Entry 8DM6 (electron microscopy, 2.77 A resolution); this record covers chains A and D.

[Chain A]
Protein: Spike glycoprotein
Source organism: Severe acute respiratory syndrome coronavirus 2
UniProtKB: P0DTC2 (SPIKE_SARS2); aligned to UniProt positions 1-1205 over residues 4-1208 (the alignment contains insertions or deletions, so no single offset holds)
Sequence (1285 residues; row label = number of the first residue in the row):
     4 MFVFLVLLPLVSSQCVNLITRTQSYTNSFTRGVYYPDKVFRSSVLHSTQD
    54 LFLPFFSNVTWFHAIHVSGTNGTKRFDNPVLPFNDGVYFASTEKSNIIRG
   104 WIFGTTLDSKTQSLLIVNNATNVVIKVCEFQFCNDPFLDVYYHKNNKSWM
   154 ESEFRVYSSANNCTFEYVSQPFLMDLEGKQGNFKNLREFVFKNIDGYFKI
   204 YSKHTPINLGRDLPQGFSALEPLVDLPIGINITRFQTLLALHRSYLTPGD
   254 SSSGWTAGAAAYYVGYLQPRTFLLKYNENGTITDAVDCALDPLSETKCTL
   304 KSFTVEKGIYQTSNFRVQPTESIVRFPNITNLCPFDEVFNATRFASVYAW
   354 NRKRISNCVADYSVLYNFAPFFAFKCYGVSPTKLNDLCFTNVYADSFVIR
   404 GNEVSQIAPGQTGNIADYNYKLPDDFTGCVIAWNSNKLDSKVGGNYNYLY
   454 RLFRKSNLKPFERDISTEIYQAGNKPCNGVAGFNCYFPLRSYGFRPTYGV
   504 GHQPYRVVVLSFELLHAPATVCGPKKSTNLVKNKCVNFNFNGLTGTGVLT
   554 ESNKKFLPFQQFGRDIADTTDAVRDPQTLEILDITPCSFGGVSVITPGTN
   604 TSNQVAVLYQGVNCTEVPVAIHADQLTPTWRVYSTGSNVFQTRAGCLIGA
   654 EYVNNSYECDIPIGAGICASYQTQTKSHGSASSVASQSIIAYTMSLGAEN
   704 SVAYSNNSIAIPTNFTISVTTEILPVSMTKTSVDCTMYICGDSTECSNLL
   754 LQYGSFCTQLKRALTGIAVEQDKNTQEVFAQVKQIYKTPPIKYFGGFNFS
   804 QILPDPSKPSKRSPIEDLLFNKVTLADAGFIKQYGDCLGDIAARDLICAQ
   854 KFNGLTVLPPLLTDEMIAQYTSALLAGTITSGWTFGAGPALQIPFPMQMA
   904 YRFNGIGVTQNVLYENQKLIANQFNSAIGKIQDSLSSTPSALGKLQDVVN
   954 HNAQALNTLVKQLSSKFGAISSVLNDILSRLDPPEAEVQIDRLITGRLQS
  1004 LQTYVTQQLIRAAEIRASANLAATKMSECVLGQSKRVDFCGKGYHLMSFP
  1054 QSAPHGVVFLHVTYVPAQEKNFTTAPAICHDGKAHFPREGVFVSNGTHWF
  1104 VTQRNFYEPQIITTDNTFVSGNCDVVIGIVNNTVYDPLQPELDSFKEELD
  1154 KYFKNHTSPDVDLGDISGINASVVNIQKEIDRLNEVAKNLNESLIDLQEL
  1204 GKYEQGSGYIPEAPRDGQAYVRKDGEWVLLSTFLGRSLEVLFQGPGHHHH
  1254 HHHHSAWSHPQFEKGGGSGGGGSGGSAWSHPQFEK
Unresolved in the structure: 4-329, 531-1288
Disulfides: Cys336-Cys361, Cys379-Cys432, Cys391-Cys525, Cys480-Cys488
Glycans and other covalent adducts: N-acetylglucosamine (NAG) linked to Asn343
Sequence notes: conflict Ile22 (Thr19 in P0DTC2), Ser27 (Ala in P0DTC2), Asp142 (Gly in P0DTC2), 34 further conflict positions vs the reference (P0DTC2) not listed; expression tag (1209-1288)
Swiss-Prot annotation at these positions:
  - glycosylation (N-linked (GlcNAc...) asparagine): Asn20 (complex), Asn125 (hybrid), Asn334 (complex), Asn606 (hybrid)
What the authors report for this chain:
  - post-translational modification sites: Asn74 (proposed by the authors, not directly observed)

[Chain D]
Protein: Processed angiotensin-converting enzyme 2
Source organism: Homo sapiens
UniProtKB: Q9BYF1 (ACE2_HUMAN); residue numbers follow UniProt; this construct covers 18-615
Sequence (606 residues; row label = number of the first residue in the row):
    18 QSTIEEQAKTFLDKFNHEAEDLFYQSSLASWNYNTNITEENVQNMNNAGD
    68 KWSAFLKEQSTLAQMYPLQEIQNLTVKLQLQALQQNGSSVLSEDKSKRLN
   118 TILNTMSTIYSTGKVCNPDNPQECLLLEPGLNEIMANSLDYNERLWAWES
   168 WRSEVGKQLRPLYEEYVVLKNEMARANHYEDYGDYWRGDYEVNGVDGYDY
   218 SRGQLIEDVEHTFEEIKPLYEHLHAYVRAKLMNAYPSYISPIGCLPAHLL
   268 GDMWGRFWTNLYSLTVPFGQKPNIDVTDAMVDQAWDAQRIFKEAEKFFVS
   318 VGLPNMTQGFWENSMLTDPGNVQKAVCHPTAWDLGKGDFRILMCTKVTMD
   368 DFLTAHHEMGHIQYDMAYAAQPFLLRNGANEGFHEAVGEIMSLSAATPKH
   418 LKSIGLLSPDFQEDNETEINFLLKQALTIVGTLPFTYMLEKWRWMVFKGE
   468 IPKDQWMKKWWEMKREIVGVVEPVPHDETYCDPASLFHVSNDYSFIRYYT
   518 RTLYQFQFQEALCQAAKHEGPLHKCDISNSTEAGQKLFNMLRLGKSEPWT
   568 LALENVVGAKNMNVRPLLNYFEPLFTWLKDQNKNSFVGWSTDWSPYADHH
   618 HHHHHH
Unresolved in the structure: 18, 614-623
Disulfides: Cys133-Cys141, Cys530-Cys542
Glycans and other covalent adducts: N-acetylglucosamine (NAG) linked to Asn53, Asn90, Asn103, Asn322, Asn432, Asn546
Sequence notes: expression tag (616-623)
Swiss-Prot annotation at these positions:
  - region (Interaction with SARS-CoV spike glycoprotein): Asp30 to Tyr41, Met82 to Pro84, Lys353 to Arg357
  - active site: Glu375 (Proton acceptor), His505 (Proton donor)
  - binding site (chloride): Arg169, Trp477, Lys481
  - binding site (substrate): Arg273, His345, Pro346, Tyr515
  - binding site (Zn(2+)): His374, His378, Glu402
  - glycosylation (N-linked (GlcNAc...) asparagine): Asn53, Asn90, Asn103, Asn322, Asn432, Asn546

[Interface between chain A and chain D]
Pairs across the interface (34):
  Tyr449(A) with Asp38(D), hydrogen bond; Gln42(D), hydrogen bond
  Tyr453(A) with His34(D), hydrogen bond
  Phe456(A) with Thr27(D); Lys31(D)
  Ala475(A) with Gln24(D); Thr27(D)
  Gly476(A) with Gln24(D)
  Asn477(A) with Ser19(D)
  Phe486(A) with Leu79(D); Met82(D), hydrophobic; Tyr83(D)
  Asn487(A) with Gln24(D), hydrogen bond; Tyr83(D), hydrogen bond
  Tyr489(A) with Thr27(D); Phe28(D); Lys31(D); Tyr83(D), hydrogen bond
  Arg493(A) with Lys31(D); His34(D); Glu35(D), salt bridge
  Ser494(A) with His34(D)
  Arg498(A) with Asp38(D), salt bridge; Tyr41(D); Gln42(D), hydrogen bond
  Thr500(A) with Tyr41(D), hydrogen bond; Asn330(D); Asp355(D); Arg357(D)
  Tyr501(A) with Tyr41(D), hydrophobic; Lys353(D), hydrogen bond
  Gly502(A) with Lys353(D), hydrogen bond (backbone-backbone); Gly354(D)
  His505(A) with Lys353(D)
Interface residues without a listed pair, chain A (18 interface residues in all): Arg403, Leu455
Interface residues without a listed pair, chain D (19 interface residues in all): Asp30

[Summary]
Chain A and chain D form an interface of 18 and 19 residues respectively; the contacts include 10 hydrogen
bonds and 2 salt bridges. Polar contacts include Arg493(A)-Glu35(D), Arg498(A)-Asp38(D) and
Tyr449(A)-Asp38(D). N-acetylglucosamine is covalently linked to Asn343(A). N-acetylglucosamine is covalently
linked to Asn53(D), Asn90(D), Asn103(D), Asn322(D), Asn432(D) and Asn546(D). The paper reports a modification
site at Asn74(A).
Chain A is Spike glycoprotein (Severe acute respiratory syndrome coronavirus 2) and chain D is Processed
angiotensin-converting enzyme 2 (Homo sapiens); the structure, Cryo-EM structure of SARS-CoV-2 Omicron BA.2
spike protein in complex with human ACE2 (focused refinement of ..., was determined by electron microscopy,
deposited together with 8DM3, 8DM4, 8DM5, 8DM7, 8DM8, 8DM9 and 8DMA.
